PDB entry 7KBD | electron microscopy, 3.38 A resolution | chains D and I of the 10 polymer chains in the assembly

# Chain D
Protein: Histone H2B 1.1
From: Xenopus laevis
UniProt: P02281 (H2B11_XENLA); residues 0-125 here correspond to UniProt positions 1-126 (UniProt number = residue number + 1)
Amino-acid sequence (126 residues; numbered 0 to 125; the number before each row is that of its first residue; numbering starts at 0):
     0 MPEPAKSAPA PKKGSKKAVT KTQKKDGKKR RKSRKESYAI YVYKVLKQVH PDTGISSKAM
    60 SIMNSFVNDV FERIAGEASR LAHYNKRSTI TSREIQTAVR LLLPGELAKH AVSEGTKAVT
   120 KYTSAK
Unresolved in the structure: 0-30, 125
UniProt features mapped onto this chain:
  - modified residue: Lys5 (N6-acetyllysine), Lys12 (N6-acetyllysine), Ser14 (Phosphoserine), Lys15 (N6-acetyllysine), Lys20 (N6-acetyllysine)
  - glycosylation: Ser112 (O-linked (GlcNAc) serine)
  - cross-link: Lys120 (Glycyl lysine isopeptide (Lys-Gly) (interchain with G-Cter in ubiquitin))

# Chain I
Molecule: 151-nt DNA strand
From: Xenopus laevis
Sequence (151 nucleotides; each row starts with the number of its first residue; numbers below 1 keep their minus sign (DA-3 is residue -3)):
    -3 AGGATATCAC AATCCATATC TGACACGTGC CTGGAGACTA GGGAGTAATC CCCTTGGCGG
    57 TTAAAACGCG GGGGACAGCG CGTACGTGCG TTTAAGCGGT GCTAGAGCTG TCTACGACCA
   117 ATTGAGCGGC CTCGGCACCG GGATTGTGAT A

# Interface between chain D and chain I
Pairs across the interface - 13 pairs, chain D then chain I:
  Ser32(D) - DC104(I)  hydrogen bond to the phosphate
  Arg33(D) - DT28(I)  sugar contact
  Tyr42(D) - DA21(I)  hydrogen bond to the phosphate
  Gly53(D) - DA21(I)  phosphate contact
  Ile54(D) - DA21(I)  hydrogen bond to the phosphate
  Ser55(D) - DC20(I)  phosphate contact
  Ser56(D) - DC20(I)  hydrogen bond to the phosphate
  Arg86(D) - DA40(I)  phosphate contact
  Arg86(D) - DG41(I)  salt bridge to the phosphate
  Ser87(D) - DG39(I)  phosphate contact
  Ser87(D) - DA40(I)  hydrogen bond to the phosphate
  Thr88(D) - DG39(I)  phosphate contact
  Thr88(D) - DA40(I)  phosphate contact
Other interface residues (no listed pair), chain I (8 interface residues in all): DC27

# Overview
Chain D and chain I form an interface of 10 and 8 residues respectively, with 5 hydrogen bonds and 1 salt
bridge. Polar pairs include Ser32(D)-DC104(I), Tyr42(D)-DA21(I) and Ile54(D)-DA21(I).
Here chain D is Histone H2B 1.1 and chain I is a 151-nt DNA strand, both from Xenopus laevis. Entry 7KBD
(Nucleosome in interphase chromosome formed in Xenopus egg extract (oligo fraction)) was determined by
electron microscopy, deposited together with 7KBE and 7KBF.
